5BY1 - chains A and B; structure by X-ray diffraction, 1.75 A resolution.

Chain A (and B):
Molecule: Non-structural protein 1
From: Influenza A virus (A/flat-faced bat/Peru/033/2010(H18N11))
Notes: chain B of this document is another copy of the same molecule, construct and numbering; everything in this record applies to it too
UniProtKB: U5N1D7 (U5N1D7_9INFA); residues 1-74 here = UniProt positions 1-74
Chain sequence (84 residues; row label = number of the first residue in the row; numbers below 1 keep their minus sign (Gly-9 is residue -9)):
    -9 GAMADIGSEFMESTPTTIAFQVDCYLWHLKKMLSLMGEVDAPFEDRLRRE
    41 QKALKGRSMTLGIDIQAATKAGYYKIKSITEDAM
Not modelled in the structure: -9 to 0, 72-74 (chain B: -9 to 3)
Differences from the reference sequence: expression tag (-9 to 0)

How chain A and chain B interact:
Contacting residue pairs (48; chain A residue first):
  Pro5(A) - Glu28(B)
  Pro5(A) - Val29(B)
  Pro5(A) - Asp30(B)
  Thr6(A) - Asp30(B)  hydrogen bond
  Ile8(A) - Glu28(B)
  Ala9(A) - Val29(B)  hydrophobic
  Ala9(A) - Asp30(B)
  Ala9(A) - Phe33(B)  hydrophobic
  Val12(A) - Leu23(B)  hydrophobic
  Asp13(A) - Lys20(B)  salt bridge
  Asp13(A) - Phe33(B)
  Asp13(A) - Arg36(B)  salt bridge
  Tyr15(A) - Met74(B)
  Leu16(A) - Leu16(B)
  Leu16(A) - Lys20(B)
  His18(A) - Met74(B)
  Leu19(A) - Ile69(B)  hydrophobic
  Leu19(A) - Thr70(B)
  Lys20(A) - Asp13(B)  salt bridge
  Lys20(A) - Leu16(B)
  Lys20(A) - Glu40(B)  salt bridge
  Met22(A) - Ile69(B)  hydrophobic
  Met22(A) - Ala73(B)  hydrophobic
  Met22(A) - Met74(B)  hydrophobic
  Leu23(A) - Ile8(B)  hydrophobic
  Leu23(A) - Val12(B)  hydrophobic
  Leu23(A) - Ile66(B)  hydrophobic
  Met26(A) - Ile69(B)  hydrophobic
  Glu28(A) - Pro5(B)
  Glu28(A) - Ile8(B)
  Glu28(A) - Lys65(B)  salt bridge
  Val29(A) - Pro5(B)
  Val29(A) - Ala9(B)  hydrophobic
  Asp30(A) - Pro5(B)
  Asp30(A) - Thr6(B)  hydrogen bond
  Asp30(A) - Ala9(B)
  Phe33(A) - Ala9(B)  hydrophobic
  Phe33(A) - Asp13(B)
  Arg36(A) - Asp13(B)  salt bridge
  Arg36(A) - Arg47(B)
  Glu40(A) - Lys20(B)  salt bridge
  Arg47(A) - Arg36(B)
  Lys65(A) - Glu28(B)  salt bridge
  Ile66(A) - Leu23(B)  hydrophobic
  Ile69(A) - Met22(B)  hydrophobic
  Ile69(A) - Leu23(B)  hydrophobic
  Ile69(A) - Met26(B)  hydrophobic
  Glu71(A) - Lys67(B)  salt bridge
Also at the interface, not in a pair above, chain A (27 interface residues in all): Tyr63, Thr70
Also at the interface, not in a pair above, chain B (26 interface residues in all): Leu19

In short:
27 residues of chain A face 26 of chain B across their interface, with 2 hydrogen bonds and 9 salt bridges.
Among the polar pairs are Asp13(A)-Lys20(B), Asp13(A)-Arg36(B) and Lys20(A)-Glu40(B).
Chain A and chain B are both Non-structural protein 1 (Influenza A virus (A/flat-faced
bat/Peru/033/2010(H18N11))); the structure, H18 Bat Influenza NS1 RNA Binding Domain, was determined by X-ray
diffraction, deposited together with 5BXZ.
